Entry 2FTK (X-ray diffraction, 3.05 A resolution); this record covers chains A and B of the 4 polymer chains in the assembly.

[Chain A]
Molecule: Sporulation initiation phosphotransferase B
From: Bacillus subtilis
Notes: EC 2.7.-.-
UniProtKB: P06535 (SP0B_BACSU); residues 1-192 here = UniProt positions 1-192
Amino-acid sequence (192 residues; each row starts with the number of its first residue):
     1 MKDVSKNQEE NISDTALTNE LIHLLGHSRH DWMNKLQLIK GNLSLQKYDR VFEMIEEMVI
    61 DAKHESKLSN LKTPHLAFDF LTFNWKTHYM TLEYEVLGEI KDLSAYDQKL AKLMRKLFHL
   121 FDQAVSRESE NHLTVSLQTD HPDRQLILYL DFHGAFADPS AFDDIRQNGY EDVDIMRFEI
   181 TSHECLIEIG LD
Not modelled in the structure: 1-11
UniProt features mapped onto this chain:
  - modified residue: His30 (Phosphohistidine)
Reported in the primary citation:
  - post-translational modification sites: His30 (citing earlier work)

[Chain B]
Molecule: Sporulation initiation phosphotransferase B
From: Bacillus subtilis
Notes: EC 2.7.-.-
UniProtKB: P06535 (SP0B_BACSU); residues 201-392 here correspond to UniProt positions 1-192 (UniProt number = residue number - 200)
Amino-acid sequence (192 residues; numbered 201 to 392; the number before each row is that of its first residue):
   201 MKDVSKNQEE NISDTALTNE LIHLLGHSRH DWMNKLQLIK GNLSLQKYDR VFEMIEEMVI
   261 DAKHESKLSN LKTPHLAFDF LTFNWKTHYM TLEYEVLGEI KDLSAYDQKL AKLMRKLFHL
   321 FDQAVSRESE NHLTVSLQTD HPDRQLILYL DFHGAFADPS AFDDIRQNGY EDVDIMRFEI
   381 TSHECLIEIG LD
Not modelled in the structure: 201-210
UniProt features mapped onto this chain:
  - modified residue: His230 (Phosphohistidine)

[Interface between chain A and chain B]
Pairs across the interface - 49 pairs, chain A then chain B:
  Ile12(A) with Phe278(B); Arg315(B)
  Ser13(A) with His275(B)
  Thr15(A) with His275(B), hydrogen bond
  Leu17(A) with Leu217(B), hydrophobic
  Thr18(A) with Pro274(B); Phe278(B)
  Asn19(A) with Pro274(B)
  Leu21(A) with Leu221(B), hydrophobic; Phe278(B), hydrophobic
  Ile22(A) with Ser269(B); Pro274(B); Ala277(B), hydrophobic; Phe278(B)
  Leu24(A) with Leu221(B), hydrophobic
  Leu25(A) with Trp285(B), hydrophobic
  Arg29(A) with Ala262(B); Glu265(B), salt bridge; Ser266(B); Ser269(B)
  Trp32(A) with Trp232(B); Met233(B), hydrophobic
  Met33(A) with Trp232(B), hydrophobic; Ala262(B), hydrophobic
  Leu36(A) with Ile239(B), hydrophobic; Met258(B), hydrophobic
  Lys40(A) with Glu256(B), salt bridge
  Leu43(A) with Leu243(B), hydrophobic; Val251(B), hydrophobic; Phe252(B), hydrophobic
  Tyr48(A) with Tyr248(B)
  Val51(A) with Leu243(B), hydrophobic
  Phe52(A) with Leu243(B), hydrophobic; Ser244(B)
  Ile55(A) with Ile239(B), hydrophobic
  Glu56(A) with Lys240(B), salt bridge
  Ala62(A) with Arg229(B); Met233(B), hydrophobic
  Glu65(A) with Arg229(B), salt bridge
  Ser66(A) with Arg229(B)
  Ser69(A) with Ile222(B); Arg229(B)
  Pro74(A) with Thr218(B); Asn219(B); Ile222(B)
  His75(A) with Thr215(B), hydrogen bond; Thr218(B)
  Phe78(A) with Thr218(B); Leu221(B), hydrophobic
Also at the interface, not in a pair above, chain A (38 interface residues in all): Glu20, Ser28, Ile39, Ser44, Met58, Val59, Ala77, Leu81, Trp85, Arg115
Also at the interface, not in a pair above, chain B (38 interface residues in all): Asn211, Ser213, Glu220, Leu224, Leu225, Ser228, Leu236, Ile255, Val259, Leu281

[In short]
The chain A/chain B interface involves 38 residues from each chain; the contacts include 2 hydrogen bonds and
4 salt bridges. Polar pairs include Arg29(A)-Glu265(B), Lys40(A)-Glu256(B) and Glu56(A)-Lys240(B). From the
paper: a modification site at His30(A).
Chain A and chain B are both Sporulation initiation phosphotransferase B (Bacillus subtilis); the structure,
berylloflouride Spo0F complex with Spo0B, was determined by X-ray diffraction.
